8DA7 - chains A and B; structure by X-ray diffraction, 1.02 A resolution.

[Chain A]
Protein: Immunoglobulin G-binding protein A
From: Staphylococcus aureus
UniProt: P38507 (SPA_STAAU); residues 2-58 here correspond to UniProt positions 213-269 (UniProt number = residue number + 211)
Chain sequence (67 residues; row label = number of the first residue in the row; numbering starts at 0):
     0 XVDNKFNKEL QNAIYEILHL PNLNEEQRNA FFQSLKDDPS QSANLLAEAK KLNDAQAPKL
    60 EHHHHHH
Disordered / not traced: 59-66
Construct notes: expression tag (0-1, 59-66); engineered mutation L9 (Gln220 in P38507), I13 (Phe224 in P38507), A29 (Gly240 in P38507), F31 (Ile242 in P38507)
Modified positions: LAL (n,N-dimethyl-L-alanine) at position 0; K4, K7, K49, K58 (N-dimethyl-lysine; MLY)

[Chain B]
Protein: affibody LL1.FIFV
From: synthetic construct
Notes: antibody fragment or engineered binder
Chain sequence (67 residues; row label = number of the first residue in the row; numbering starts at 0):
     0 AVDNKFNKEF SVAGREIITL PNLNDPQKKA FVFSLWDDPS QSANLLAEAK KLNDAQAPKL
    60 EHHHHHH
Disordered / not traced: 0-2, 58-66
Modified positions: K27 (N-dimethyl-lysine; MLY); K49 (N-dimethyl-lysine; MLY); K50 (N-dimethyl-lysine; MLY)
What the authors report for this chain:
  - conformationally variable residues (side-chain flip): W35

[Chain A / chain B interface]
Pairs across the interface - 30 pairs, chain A then chain B:
  N3(A) - F32(B)
  N3(A) - W35(B)
  K4(A) - F32(B)
  L9(A) - W35(B)  hydrophobic
  Q10(A) - K28(B)
  Q10(A) - F32(B)
  N11(A) - K28(B)
  I13(A) - V31(B)  hydrophobic
  I13(A) - W35(B)  hydrophobic
  Y14(A) - I17(B)  hydrophobic
  Y14(A) - D24(B)  hydrogen bond
  Y14(A) - K27(B)
  Y14(A) - K28(B)
  L17(A) - I17(B)  hydrophobic
  L17(A) - V31(B)  hydrophobic
  E24(A) - K7(B)  salt bridge
  E24(A) - S10(B)  hydrogen bond
  N28(A) - F5(B)  hydrogen bond (side chain-backbone)
  N28(A) - N6(B)  hydrogen bond (side chain-backbone)
  N28(A) - F9(B)
  N28(A) - S10(B)  hydrogen bond
  F31(A) - F5(B)
  F31(A) - F9(B)  hydrophobic
  F31(A) - W35(B)  hydrogen bond (backbone-side chain)
  Q32(A) - N3(B)
  Q32(A) - K4(B)
  Q32(A) - F5(B)
  L34(A) - W35(B)
  K35(A) - F5(B)
  K35(A) - W35(B)
Interface residues without a listed pair, chain A (15 interface residues in all): H18
Interface residues without a listed pair, chain B (15 interface residues in all): G13
The authors on this interface:
  - interface residues, chain A: L9(A), K35(A)
  - interface residues, chain B: F5(B), F32(B), W35(B)

[Overview]
The chain A/chain B interface involves 15 residues from each chain; the contacts include 6 hydrogen bonds and
1 salt bridge. Among the polar pairs are E24(A)-K7(B), Y14(A)-D24(B) and E24(A)-S10(B). The paper reports
interface residues L9(A), K35(A) and F5(B) among others; conformational variability at W35(B).
Chain A is Immunoglobulin G-binding protein A (Staphylococcus aureus) and chain B is affibody LL1.FIFV
(synthetic construct); the structure, Coevolved affibody-Z domain pair LL1.c6, was determined by X-ray
diffraction (same publication as 8DA3, 8DA4, 8DA5, 8DA6, 8DA8, 8DA9 and 3 further entries).
